8UWU - chains A and B; structure by solution NMR.

# Chain A
Molecule: SMR family multidrug efflux protein EmrE
From: Escherichia coli
UniProt: A0A2X7QID6 (A0A2X7QID6_ECOLX); residue numbers follow UniProt; this construct covers 1-110
Amino-acid sequence (110 residues; row label = number of the first residue in the row):
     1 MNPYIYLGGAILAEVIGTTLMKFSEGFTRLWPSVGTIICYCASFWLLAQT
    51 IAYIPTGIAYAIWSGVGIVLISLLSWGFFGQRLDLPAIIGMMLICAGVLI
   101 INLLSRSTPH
Construct notes: engineered mutation Ile51 (Leu in A0A2X7QID6)
Reported in the primary citation:
  - contacts within the chain: Glu14-Trp63 (hydrogen bond), Ser43-Trp63 (hydrogen bond), Ile51-Ile54 (hydrophobic contact)
  - conformationally variable residues (side-chain flip): Glu14, Trp63
  - mutagenesis - L47A: abolished growth
  - mutagenesis - I68A (2-fold), I71A (2-fold): decreased growth

# Chain B
Molecule: SMR family multidrug efflux protein EmrE
From: Escherichia coli
UniProt: A0A2X7QID6 (A0A2X7QID6_ECOLX); numbering as in UniProt (aligned over 1-110)
Amino-acid sequence (110 residues; row label = number of the first residue in the row):
     1 MNPYIYLGGAILAEVIGTTLMKFSEGFTRLWPSVGTIICYCASFWLLAQT
    51 LAYIPTGIAYAIWSGVGIVLISLLSWGFFGQRLDLPAIIGMMLICAGVLI
   101 INLLSRSTPH
Reported in the primary citation:
  - contacts within the chain: Glu14-Trp63 (hydrogen bond)
  - conformationally variable residues (side-chain flip): Trp63
  - mutagenesis - L51A: abolished growth

# How chain A and chain B interact
Pairs across the interface - 56 pairs, chain A then chain B:
  Glu14(A) with Tyr60(B)
  Thr18(A) with Tyr60(B)
  Met21(A) with Ala48(B); Leu51(B)
  Lys22(A) with Leu51(B); Thr56(B); His110(B)
  Phe27(A) with Phe44(B); Ala48(B)
  Tyr40(A) with Phe44(B)
  Phe44(A) with Phe44(B)
  Tyr60(A) with Ser64(B); Ile68(B)
  Trp63(A) with Tyr60(B)
  Ser64(A) with Ser64(B)
  Ile68(A) with Gly57(B); Tyr60(B); Ala61(B)
  Ile71(A) with Thr56(B); Gly57(B)
  Ser72(A) with Gly57(B)
  Ser75(A) with Thr56(B)
  Gln81(A) with Pro55(B); Thr56(B); His110(B)
  Leu83(A) with Pro55(B)
  Asp84(A) with Leu104(B); Arg106(B)
  Pro86(A) with Ile100(B); Leu104(B)
  Ala87(A) with Ile58(B); Ile101(B)
  Ile89(A) with Ile100(B)
  Gly90(A) with Gly97(B); Ile100(B); Ile101(B)
  Met91(A) with Ile58(B); Ile101(B)
  Leu93(A) with Leu93(B); Gly97(B); Ile100(B)
  Ile94(A) with Ile94(B); Val98(B)
  Gly97(A) with Gly90(B); Leu93(B)
  Val98(A) with Ile68(B); Ile94(B)
  Ile100(A) with Pro86(B); Leu93(B)
  Ile101(A) with Ser72(B); Trp76(B); Ala87(B)
  Leu104(A) with Pro86(B); Ala87(B)
  Ser105(A) with Trp76(B)
  Thr108(A) with Trp76(B)
Interface residues without a listed pair, chain A (33 interface residues in all): Gly26, Ala96
Interface residues without a listed pair, chain B (36 interface residues in all): Glu14, Trp45, Leu47, Ala52, Ile62, Gly65, Val69, Asp84, Ile89, Ala96, Ser105
The authors on this interface:
  - residue pairs: Glu14(A)-Tyr60(B) (hydrogen bond), Glu14(B)-Tyr60(A)

# Summary
Chain A and chain B form an interface of 33 and 36 residues respectively. The paper describes a hydrogen bond
between Glu14(A) and Tyr60(B); a contact between Glu14(B) and Tyr60(A). From the paper: I68A and I71A of chain
A reduce growth; conformational variability at Glu14(A), Trp63(A) and Trp63(B); 4 substitutions were tested in
all.
Chain A is SMR family multidrug efflux protein EmrE and chain B is SMR family multidrug efflux protein EmrE,
both from Escherichia coli; the structure, EmrE structure in the proton-bound state (WT/L51I heterodimer), was
determined by solution NMR, deposited together with 8UOZ.
